4G6V - chains A and B; structure by X-ray diffraction, 2.64 A resolution.

== Chain A ==
Name: Adhesin/hemolysin
Source organism: Burkholderia pseudomallei 1026a
Reference sequence: I2KQ03 (I2KQ03_BURPE); residues 123-297 here correspond to UniProt positions 2948-3122 (UniProt number = residue number + 2825)
Amino-acid sequence (176 residues; numbered 122 to 297; the number before each row is that of its first residue):
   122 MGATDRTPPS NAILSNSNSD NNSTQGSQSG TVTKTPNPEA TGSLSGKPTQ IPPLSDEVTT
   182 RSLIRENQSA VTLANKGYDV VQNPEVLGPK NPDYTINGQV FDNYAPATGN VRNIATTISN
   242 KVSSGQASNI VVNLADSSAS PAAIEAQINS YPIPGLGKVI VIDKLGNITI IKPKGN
Not modelled in the structure: 122-162, 295-297
Sequence notes: expression tag (122)
From the paper describing this entry:
  - catalytic residues: Glu187, Asp214, Asp223, Lys242 (proposed by the authors, not directly observed)

== Chain B ==
Name: CdiI
Source organism: Burkholderia pseudomallei 1026a
Reference sequence: H9T8H3 (H9T8H3_BURPE); residues 1-101 here = UniProt positions 1-101
Amino-acid sequence (111 residues; numbered 1 to 111; the number before each row is that of its first residue):
     1 MAIDLFCYLS IDRGAAESDL NKIRSNHSEL FEGKFLISPV RDADFSLKEI AAEHGLVAES
    61 FFLVSLNDKN SADLIPIVSK ILVDGFNGGA ILILQDNEYR RTSLEHHHHH H
Not modelled in the structure: 1, 105-111
Sequence notes: expression tag (102-111)

== Interface between chain A and chain B ==
Contacting residue pairs - 45 pairs, chain A then chain B:
  Thr170(A) - Lys69(B)  hydrogen bond
  Pro173(A) - Lys69(B)
  Pro173(A) - Asn70(B)
  Pro173(A) - Ala72(B)  hydrophobic
  Pro173(A) - Asp73(B)
  Ser176(A) - Asp73(B)
  Asp177(A) - Arg101(B)  salt bridge
  Val179(A) - Tyr99(B)  hydrophobic
  Thr180(A) - Ala72(B)
  Thr180(A) - Ile75(B)
  Thr180(A) - Gln95(B)  hydrogen bond
  Thr180(A) - Arg101(B)  hydrogen bond
  Ser183(A) - Ile3(B)
  Ser183(A) - Asp96(B)
  Leu184(A) - Ile3(B)  hydrophobic
  Leu184(A) - Ala72(B)  hydrophobic
  Glu187(A) - Lys69(B)  salt bridge
  Asn204(A) - Lys69(B)  hydrogen bond
  Pro210(A) - Asn67(B)  hydrogen bond (backbone-side chain)
  Lys211(A) - Asn67(B)
  Asn212(A) - Asn67(B)  hydrogen bond (side chain-backbone)
  Asp214(A) - Ala2(B)  hydrogen bond (side chain-backbone)
  Asp214(A) - Lys69(B)  salt bridge
  Asp223(A) - Ala2(B)
  Asn224(A) - Ala2(B)  hydrogen bond (backbone-backbone)
  Tyr225(A) - Glu98(B)
  Pro227(A) - Glu98(B)
  Ala228(A) - Glu98(B)  hydrogen bond (backbone-side chain)
  Thr229(A) - Glu98(B)  hydrogen bond (backbone-side chain)
  Asn234(A) - Ile50(B)
  Thr237(A) - Ser46(B)
  Thr238(A) - Phe6(B)
  Thr238(A) - Asp96(B)
  Thr238(A) - Asn97(B)  hydrogen bond
  Asn241(A) - Phe6(B)
  Asn241(A) - Leu47(B)
  Asn241(A) - Leu63(B)
  Lys242(A) - Ala2(B)
  Lys242(A) - Asp4(B)  salt bridge
  Lys242(A) - Asp96(B)  salt bridge
  Ser244(A) - Arg41(B)
  Ser245(A) - Ser38(B)
  Ser245(A) - Arg41(B)
  Ser245(A) - Leu63(B)
  Gly246(A) - Leu63(B)
Also at the interface, not in a pair above, chain A (30 interface residues in all): Gln171, Leu175
Also at the interface, not in a pair above, chain B (27 interface residues in all): Leu36, Pro39, Glu53, Phe61, Pro76

== Overview ==
Chain A and chain B form an interface of 30 and 27 residues respectively; the contacts include 11 hydrogen
bonds and 5 salt bridges. Polar contacts include Asp177(A)-Arg101(B), Glu187(A)-Lys69(B) and
Asp214(A)-Lys69(B). From the paper: catalytic residues Glu187(A), Asp214(A) and Asp223(A) among others.
Chain A is Adhesin/hemolysin and chain B is CdiI, both from Burkholderia pseudomallei 1026a; the structure,
CdiA-CT/CdiI toxin and immunity complex from Burkholderia pseudomallei, was determined by X-ray diffraction,
deposited together with 4G6U.
